PDB entry 3RHU | X-ray diffraction, 2.80 A resolution | chain A

Chain A:
Molecule: SC_1wnu
Source organism: Pyrococcus horikoshii
Reference sequence: O58307 (ALAXS_PYRHO); residue numbers follow UniProt; this construct covers 1-45, 61-154
Amino-acid sequence (160 residues; numbered 1 to 160; the number before each row is that of its first residue):
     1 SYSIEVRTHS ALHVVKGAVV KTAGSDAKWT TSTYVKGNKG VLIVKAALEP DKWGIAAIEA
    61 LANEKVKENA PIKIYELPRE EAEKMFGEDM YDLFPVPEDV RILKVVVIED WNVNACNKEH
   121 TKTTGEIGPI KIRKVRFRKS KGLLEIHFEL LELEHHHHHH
Unresolved in the structure: 1, 93-101, 152-160
Sequence notes: engineered mutation S1 (Met in O58307), T22 (Val in O58307), A23 (Leu in O58307), D26 (Glu in O58307), T31 (Tyr in O58307); expression tag (155-160)
UniProt features mapped onto this chain:
  - binding site (Zn(2+)): H9, H13, C116, H120
  - mutagenesis: T30 (T30V: Significant deacylation of correctly charged L-alanyl-tRNA(Ala) occurs)

In short:
UniProt lists 4 Zn2+-binding residues and one mutagenesis site.
Chain A is SC_1wnu (Pyrococcus horikoshii); the structure, Epitope backbone grafting by computational design
for improved presentation of linear epitopes on scaffold proteins, was determined by X-ray diffraction (same
publication as 3RFN, 3RI0 and 3RIJ).
